Entry 8J0T (electron microscopy, 2.80 A resolution); this record covers chains 4 and 5 of the 20 polymer chains in the assembly.

Chain 4 (and 5):
Molecule: ATP synthase subunit c
From: Mycobacterium tuberculosis
Notes: chain 5 of this document is another copy of the same molecule, construct and numbering; everything in this record applies to it too
Reference sequence: A0A045H4W8 (A0A045H4W8_MYCTX); residue numbers follow UniProt; this construct covers 1-81
Amino-acid sequence (81 residues; each row starts with the number of its first residue):
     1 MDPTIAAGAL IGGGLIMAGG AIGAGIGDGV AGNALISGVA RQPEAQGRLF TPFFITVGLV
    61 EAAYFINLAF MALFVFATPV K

Chain 4 / chain 5 interface:
Pairs across the interface (68; chain 4 residue first):
  Pro3(4) - Met1(5)
  Pro3(4) - Ile5(5)  hydrophobic
  Ala6(4) - Ile5(5)  hydrophobic
  Ala7(4) - Thr4(5)
  Leu10(4) - Ile5(5)
  Leu10(4) - Gly8(5)
  Leu10(4) - Ala9(5)
  Leu10(4) - Gly12(5)
  Leu10(4) - Phe74(5)
  Leu10(4) - Thr78(5)
  Ile11(4) - Gly8(5)
  Ile11(4) - Ile11(5)  hydrophobic
  Gly14(4) - Gly12(5)
  Gly14(4) - Ile16(5)
  Leu15(4) - Leu15(5)  hydrophobic
  Met17(4) - Ile16(5)  hydrophobic
  Met17(4) - Asn67(5)  hydrogen bond (backbone-side chain)
  Ala18(4) - Leu15(5)
  Ala18(4) - Gly19(5)
  Ala21(4) - Gly19(5)
  Ala21(4) - Gly20(5)
  Ala21(4) - Gly23(5)
  Ala21(4) - Asn67(5)
  Ile22(4) - Gly19(5)
  Ile22(4) - Gly23(5)
  Ala24(4) - Ala63(5)  hydrophobic
  Gly25(4) - Gly23(5)
  Gly25(4) - Gly27(5)
  Gly25(4) - Val60(5)
  Asp28(4) - Thr56(5)
  Asp28(4) - Leu59(5)
  Asp28(4) - Val60(5)
  Gly29(4) - Gly27(5)
  Gly29(4) - Thr56(5)
  Gly29(4) - Val60(5)
  Gly32(4) - Thr56(5)
  Asn33(4) - Val30(5)  hydrogen bond (side chain-backbone)
  Asn33(4) - Ala34(5)
  Leu35(4) - Pro52(5)  hydrophobic
  Ile36(4) - Ala31(5)
  Ile36(4) - Leu49(5)
  Ile36(4) - Pro52(5)  hydrophobic
  Ile36(4) - Phe53(5)  hydrophobic
  Val39(4) - Arg48(5)
  Val39(4) - Leu49(5)  hydrophobic
  Val39(4) - Pro52(5)  hydrophobic
  Ala40(4) - Gln42(5)
  Ala40(4) - Arg48(5)
  Ala40(4) - Leu49(5)
  Pro43(4) - Arg48(5)
  Gln46(4) - Thr51(5)
  Phe50(4) - Ile55(5)  hydrophobic
  Phe53(4) - Ile55(5)  hydrophobic
  Phe53(4) - Leu59(5)  hydrophobic
  Val57(4) - Leu59(5)  hydrophobic
  Glu61(4) - Leu59(5)
  Tyr64(4) - Ala63(5)  hydrogen bond (side chain-backbone)
  Tyr64(4) - Ile66(5)
  Tyr64(4) - Asn67(5)  hydrogen bond
  Leu68(4) - Phe70(5)  hydrophobic
  Met71(4) - Phe70(5)  hydrophobic
  Met71(4) - Phe74(5)  hydrophobic
  Val75(4) - Phe74(5)  hydrophobic
  Val75(4) - Pro79(5)  hydrophobic
  Val75(4) - Val80(5)
  Phe76(4) - Leu73(5)  hydrophobic
  Phe76(4) - Pro79(5)  hydrophobic
  Lys81(4) - Val80(5)
Also at the interface, not in a pair above, chain 4 (38 interface residues in all): Gly13, Ile26, Val30, Ser37, Phe65
Also at the interface, not in a pair above, chain 5 (40 interface residues in all): Ile22, Ile26, Asn33, Leu35, Gly38

In short:
The interface between chain 4 and chain 5 involves 38 residues on one side and 40 on the other, with 4
hydrogen bonds. Polar pairs include Met17(4)-Asn67(5), Asn33(4)-Val30(5) and Tyr64(4)-Ala63(5).
Both chains are ATP synthase subunit c (Mycobacterium tuberculosis). Entry 8J0T (Cryo-EM structure of
Mycobacterium tuberculosis ATP synthase in the apo-form) was determined by electron microscopy (same
publication as 8J0S, 8J57, 8J58, 8JR0 and 8JR1).
